5LJ5 - chains V and A of the 45 polymer chains in the assembly; structure by electron microscopy, 10.00 A resolution (very low resolution: no residue pairs are listed; an interface is given only as per-side residue counts).

# Chain V
Molecule: U6 snRNA (small nuclear RNA)
Source organism: Saccharomyces cerevisiae
Sequence (112 nucleotides; row label = number of the first residue in the row):
     1 GUUCGCGAAG UAACCCUUCG UGGACAUUUG GUCAAUUUGA AACAAUACAG AGAUGAUCAG
    61 CAGUUCCCCU GCAUAAGGAU GAACCGUUUU ACAAAGAGAU UUAUUUCGUU UU
Unresolved in the structure: 11-15, 103-112
Metal / ion sites: Mg2+ site 1: G60, G78 (shared with 1 residue of chain E); Mg2+ site 2 near U80 (its only coordinating residue here)

# Chain A
Name: Pre-mRNA-splicing factor 8
Source organism: Saccharomyces cerevisiae
UniProtKB: P33334 (PRP8_YEAST); residue numbers follow UniProt; this construct covers 1-2413
Amino-acid sequence (2413 residues; row label = number of the first residue in the row):
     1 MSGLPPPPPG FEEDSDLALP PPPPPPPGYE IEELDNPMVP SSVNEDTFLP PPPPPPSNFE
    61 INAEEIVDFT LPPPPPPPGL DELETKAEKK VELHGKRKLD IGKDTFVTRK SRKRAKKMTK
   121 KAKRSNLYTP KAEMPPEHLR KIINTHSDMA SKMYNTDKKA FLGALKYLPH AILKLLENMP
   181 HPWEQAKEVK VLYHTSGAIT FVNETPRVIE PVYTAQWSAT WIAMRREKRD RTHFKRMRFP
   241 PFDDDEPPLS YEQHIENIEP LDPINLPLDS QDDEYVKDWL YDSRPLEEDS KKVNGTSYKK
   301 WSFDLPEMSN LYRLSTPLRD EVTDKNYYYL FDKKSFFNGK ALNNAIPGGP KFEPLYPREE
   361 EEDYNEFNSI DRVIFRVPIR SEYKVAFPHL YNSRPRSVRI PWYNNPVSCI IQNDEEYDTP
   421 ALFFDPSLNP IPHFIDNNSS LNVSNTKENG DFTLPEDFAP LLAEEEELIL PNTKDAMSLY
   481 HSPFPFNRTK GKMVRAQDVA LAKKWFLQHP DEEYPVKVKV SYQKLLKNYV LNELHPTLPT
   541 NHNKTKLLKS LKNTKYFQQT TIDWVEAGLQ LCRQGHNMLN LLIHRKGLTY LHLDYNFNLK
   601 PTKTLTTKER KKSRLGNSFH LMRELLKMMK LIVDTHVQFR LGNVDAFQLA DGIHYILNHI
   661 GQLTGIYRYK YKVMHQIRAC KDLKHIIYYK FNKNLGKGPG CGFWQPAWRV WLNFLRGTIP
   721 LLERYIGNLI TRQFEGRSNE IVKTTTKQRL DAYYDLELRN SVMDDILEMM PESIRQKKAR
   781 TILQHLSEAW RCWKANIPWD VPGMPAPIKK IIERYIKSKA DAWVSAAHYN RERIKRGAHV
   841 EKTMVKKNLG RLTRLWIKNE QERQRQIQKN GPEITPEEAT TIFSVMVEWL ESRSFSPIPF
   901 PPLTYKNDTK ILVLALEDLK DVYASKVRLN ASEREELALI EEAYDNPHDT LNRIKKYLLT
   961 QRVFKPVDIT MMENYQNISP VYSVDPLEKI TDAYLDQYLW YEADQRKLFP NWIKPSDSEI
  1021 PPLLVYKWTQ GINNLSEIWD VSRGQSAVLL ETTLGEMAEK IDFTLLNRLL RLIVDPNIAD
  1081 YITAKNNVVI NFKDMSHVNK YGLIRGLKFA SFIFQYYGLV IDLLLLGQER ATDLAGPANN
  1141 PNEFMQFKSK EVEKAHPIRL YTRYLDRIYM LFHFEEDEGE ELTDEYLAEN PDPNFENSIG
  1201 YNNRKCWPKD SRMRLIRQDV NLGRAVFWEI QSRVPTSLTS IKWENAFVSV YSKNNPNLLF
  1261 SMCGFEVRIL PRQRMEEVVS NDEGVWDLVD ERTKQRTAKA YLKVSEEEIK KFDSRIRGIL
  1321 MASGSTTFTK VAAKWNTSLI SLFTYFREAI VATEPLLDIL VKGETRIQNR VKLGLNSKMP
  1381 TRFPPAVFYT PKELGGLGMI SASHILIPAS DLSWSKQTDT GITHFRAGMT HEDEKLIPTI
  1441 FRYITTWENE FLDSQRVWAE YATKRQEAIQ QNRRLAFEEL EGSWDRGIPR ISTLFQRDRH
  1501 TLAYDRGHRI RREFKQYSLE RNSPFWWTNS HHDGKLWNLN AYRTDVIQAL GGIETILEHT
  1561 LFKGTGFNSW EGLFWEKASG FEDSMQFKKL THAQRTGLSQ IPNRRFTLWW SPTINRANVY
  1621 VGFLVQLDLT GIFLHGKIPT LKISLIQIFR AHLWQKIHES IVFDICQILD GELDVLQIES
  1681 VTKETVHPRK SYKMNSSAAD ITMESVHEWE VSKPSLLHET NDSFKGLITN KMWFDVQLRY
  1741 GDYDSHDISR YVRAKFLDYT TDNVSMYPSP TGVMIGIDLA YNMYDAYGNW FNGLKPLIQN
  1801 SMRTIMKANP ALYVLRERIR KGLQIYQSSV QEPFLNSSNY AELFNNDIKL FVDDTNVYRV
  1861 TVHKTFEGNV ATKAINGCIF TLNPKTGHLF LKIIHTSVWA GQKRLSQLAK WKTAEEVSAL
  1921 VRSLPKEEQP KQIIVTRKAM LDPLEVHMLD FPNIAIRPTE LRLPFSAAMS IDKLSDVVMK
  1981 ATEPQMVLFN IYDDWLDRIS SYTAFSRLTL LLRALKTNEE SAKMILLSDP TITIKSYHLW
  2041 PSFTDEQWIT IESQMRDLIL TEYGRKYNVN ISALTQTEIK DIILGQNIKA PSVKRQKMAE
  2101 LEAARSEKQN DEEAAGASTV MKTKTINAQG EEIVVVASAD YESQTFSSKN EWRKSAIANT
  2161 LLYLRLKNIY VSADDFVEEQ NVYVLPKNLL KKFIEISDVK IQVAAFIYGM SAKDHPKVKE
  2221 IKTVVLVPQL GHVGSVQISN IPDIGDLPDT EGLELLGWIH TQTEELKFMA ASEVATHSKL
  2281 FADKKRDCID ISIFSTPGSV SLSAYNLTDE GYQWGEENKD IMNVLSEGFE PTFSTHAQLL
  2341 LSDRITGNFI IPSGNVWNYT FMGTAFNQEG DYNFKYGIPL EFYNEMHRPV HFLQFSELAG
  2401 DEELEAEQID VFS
Unresolved in the structure: 1-127, 429-455, 1828-1836, 2086-2149, 2396-2413
UniProt features mapped onto this chain:
  - region: Met1585 to Leu1598 (Important for branch point selection)
  - mutagenesis: His1658 (H1658S: No effect on viability), Glu1684 (E1684Q: No effect on viability), His1687 (H1687S: No effect on viability), Asp1700 (D1700N: No effect on viability), Asp1735 (D1735N: No effect on viability), Asp1853 (D1853A: Alters protein folding. Severely impaired growth. Strongly reduced growth at 35 degrees Celsius; when associated with A-1854; D1853N: Reduced growth at 30 degrees Celsius ...), Asp1854 (D1854A: Reduced growth at 30 degrees Celsius. Strongly reduced growth at 16 degrees Celsius. Strongly reduced growth at 35 degrees Celsius; when associated with A-1853 ...), Thr1855 (T1855A: Reduced growth at 30 degrees Celsius. Strongly reduced growth at 16 degrees Celsius), Thr1936 (T1936A: Reduced growth at 30 degrees Celsius. Strongly reduced growth at 16 degrees Celsius), Arg1937 (R1937K: Severely impaired growth. Reduced growth at 30 degrees Celsius. Strongly reduced growth at 16 degrees Celsius)

# How chain V and chain A interact
At this resolution (10 A) residue pairs are not listed: 24 residues of chain V and 39 of chain A lie at the interface.

# In short
Chain V and chain A form an interface of 24 and 39 residues respectively. G60(V) and G78(V) form the Mg2+ site
1. Curated annotation (UniProt) lists 10 mutagenesis sites on chain A.
Chain V is U6 snRNA (small nuclear RNA) and chain A is Pre-mRNA-splicing factor 8, both from Saccharomyces
cerevisiae; the structure, Overall structure of the yeast spliceosome immediately after branching, was
determined by electron microscopy (same publication as 5LJ3).
